PDB entry 8YC0 | electron microscopy, 4.12 A resolution (low resolution: residue-level contacts below are approximate; hydrogen-bond / salt-bridge calls are withheld) | chains a and b of the 8 polymer chains in the assembly

== Chain a (and b) ==
Molecule: T-cell surface glycoprotein CD3 zeta chain
From: Homo sapiens
Notes: chain b of this document is another copy of the same molecule, construct and numbering; everything in this record applies to it too
UniProt: P20963 (CD3Z_HUMAN); numbering as in UniProt (aligned over 1-164)
Chain sequence (195 residues; row label = number of the first residue in the row):
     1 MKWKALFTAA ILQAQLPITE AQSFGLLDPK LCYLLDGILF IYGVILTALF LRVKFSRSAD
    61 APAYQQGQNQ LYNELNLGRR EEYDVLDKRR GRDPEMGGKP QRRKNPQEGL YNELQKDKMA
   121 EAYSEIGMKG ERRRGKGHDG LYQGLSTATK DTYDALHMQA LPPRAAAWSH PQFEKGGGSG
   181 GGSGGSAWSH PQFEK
Not modelled in the structure: 1-24, 51-195 (chain b: 1-27, 55-195)
Sequence notes: expression tag (165-195)
Curated features (UniProtKB/Swiss-Prot):
  - modified residue: Ser58 (Phosphoserine), Tyr64 (Phosphotyrosine), Tyr72 (Phosphotyrosine), Tyr83 (Phosphotyrosine), Tyr111 (Phosphotyrosine), Tyr123 (Phosphotyrosine), Tyr142 (Phosphotyrosine), Tyr153 (Phosphotyrosine)
  - mutagenesis: Asp36 (D36E/L/V: Decreases cell surface expression of IgG Fc receptor complex)

== Interface between chain a and chain b ==
Contacting residue pairs (14; chain a residue first):
  Asp28(a) with Asp28(b); Pro29(b)
  Cys32(a) with Cys32(b), disulfide
  Asp36(a) with Leu35(b); Asp36(b)
  Leu39(a) with Leu39(b); Phe40(b)
  Tyr42(a) with Thr47(b)
  Leu46(a) with Gly43(b); Leu46(b); Thr47(b); Phe50(b)
  Thr47(a) with Tyr42(b); Leu46(b)
Other interface residues (no listed pair), chain a (11 interface residues in all): Leu31, Gly43, Leu49, Phe50
Other interface residues (no listed pair), chain b (14 interface residues in all): Tyr33, Leu49
Disulfides between the chains: Cys32(a)-Cys32(b)

== Summary ==
11 residues of chain a and 14 residues of chain b are in contact, with 1 disulfide bond. Curated annotation
(UniProt) lists one mutagenesis site on chain a.
Both chains are T-cell surface glycoprotein CD3 zeta chain (Homo sapiens). Entry 8YC0 (T cell receptor V
delta2 V gamma9 in GDN) was determined by electron microscopy (same publication as 8JBV, 8JC0, 8JCB, 8WXE,
8WY0 and 8WYI).
